Entry 8RBS (electron microscopy, 18.00 A resolution (very low resolution: no residue pairs are listed; an interface is given only as per-side residue counts)); this record covers chains C2 and E4 of the 85 polymer chains in the assembly.

# Chain C2 (and E4)
Protein: Major capsid protein
Source organism: Emiliania huxleyi virus 201
Notes: chain E4 of this document is another copy of the same molecule, construct and numbering; everything in this record applies to it too
Reference sequence: G9E4T6 (G9E4T6_9PHYC); residues 1-496 here = UniProt positions 1-496
Sequence (496 residues; row label = number of the first residue in the row):
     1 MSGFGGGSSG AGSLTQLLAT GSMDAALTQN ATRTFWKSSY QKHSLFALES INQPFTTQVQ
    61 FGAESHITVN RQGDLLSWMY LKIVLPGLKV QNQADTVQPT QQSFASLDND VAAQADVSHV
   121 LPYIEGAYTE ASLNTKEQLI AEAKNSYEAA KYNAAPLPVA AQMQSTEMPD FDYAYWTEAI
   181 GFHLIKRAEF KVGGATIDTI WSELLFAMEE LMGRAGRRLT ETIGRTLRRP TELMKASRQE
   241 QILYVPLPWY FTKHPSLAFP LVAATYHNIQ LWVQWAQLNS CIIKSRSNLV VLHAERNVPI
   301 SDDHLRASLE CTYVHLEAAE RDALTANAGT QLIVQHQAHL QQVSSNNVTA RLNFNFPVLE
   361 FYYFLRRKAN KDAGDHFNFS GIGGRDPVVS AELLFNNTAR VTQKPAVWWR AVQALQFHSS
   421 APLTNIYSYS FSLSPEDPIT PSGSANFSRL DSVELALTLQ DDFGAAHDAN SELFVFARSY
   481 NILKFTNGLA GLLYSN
Disordered / not traced: 1-10, 493-496

# Interface between chain C2 and chain E4
At this resolution (18 A) residue pairs are not listed: 4 residues of chain C2 and 4 of chain E4 lie at the interface.

# Summary
The chain C2/chain E4 interface involves 4 residues from each chain.
Both chains are Major capsid protein (Emiliania huxleyi virus 201). Entry 8RBS (Emiliania huxleyi virus 201
(EhV-201) asymmetrical unit of capsid proteins predicted by AlphaFold2 fitted into the ...) was determined by
electron microscopy, deposited together with 8RBT.
